Entry 4MRV (X-ray diffraction, 2.50 A resolution); this record covers chains A and B.

# Chain A (and B)
Name: ABC transporter related protein
Organism: Novosphingobium aromaticivorans
Notes: chain B of this document is another copy of the same molecule, construct and numbering; everything in this record applies to it too
UniProt: Q2G506 (Q2G506_NOVAD); residues 1-608 here = UniProt positions 1-608
Amino-acid sequence (614 residues; row label = number of the first residue in the row):
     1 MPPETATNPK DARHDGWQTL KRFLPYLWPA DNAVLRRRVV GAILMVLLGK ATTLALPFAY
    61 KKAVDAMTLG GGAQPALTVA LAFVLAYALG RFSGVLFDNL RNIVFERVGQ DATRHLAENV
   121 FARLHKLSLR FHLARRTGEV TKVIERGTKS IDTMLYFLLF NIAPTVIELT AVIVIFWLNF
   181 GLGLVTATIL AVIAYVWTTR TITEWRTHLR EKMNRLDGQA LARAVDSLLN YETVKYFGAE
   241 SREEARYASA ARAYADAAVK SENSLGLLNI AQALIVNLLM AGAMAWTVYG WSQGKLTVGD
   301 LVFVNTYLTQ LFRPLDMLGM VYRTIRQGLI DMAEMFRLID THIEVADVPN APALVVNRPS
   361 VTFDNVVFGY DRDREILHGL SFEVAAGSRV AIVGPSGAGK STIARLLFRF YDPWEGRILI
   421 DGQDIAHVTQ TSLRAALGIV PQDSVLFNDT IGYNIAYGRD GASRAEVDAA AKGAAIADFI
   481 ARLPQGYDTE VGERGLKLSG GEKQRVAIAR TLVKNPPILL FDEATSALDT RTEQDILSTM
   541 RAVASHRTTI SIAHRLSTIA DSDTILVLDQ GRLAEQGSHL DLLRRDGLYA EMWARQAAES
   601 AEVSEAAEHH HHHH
Unresolved in the structure: 1-7, 608-614 (chain B: 1-8, 607-614)
Modified / non-standard residues: Mse1 (selenomethionine); Mse45, Mse67, Mse154, Mse213, Mse280, Mse284, Mse317, Mse320, Mse332, Mse335, Mse540, Mse592 (selenomethionine; parent Met)
Construct notes: expression tag (609-614)
Ligand contacts: S-Mercury glutathione (HGD; mercury bis(L-gamma-glutamyl-3-sulfido-L-alanylglycine)): Tyr156, Leu265, Leu268, Asn269, Gln272, Leu315, Asp316, Mse317, Leu318, Gly319, Mse320
What the authors report for this chain:
  - mutagenesis - Y195F, Y195F/Q272A, N269A: increased catalytic activity
  - mutagenesis - Q272A: abolished catalytic activity

# Chain A / chain B interface
Contacting residue pairs - 198 pairs, chain A then chain B:
  Tyr60(A) - Mse284(B)
  Tyr60(A) - Val302(B)
  Tyr60(A) - Asn305(B)
  Mse67(A) - Trp291(B)
  Mse67(A) - Val298(B)  hydrophobic
  Mse67(A) - Leu301(B)  hydrophobic
  Thr68(A) - Thr68(B)
  Leu77(A) - Val288(B)  hydrophobic
  Leu77(A) - Tyr289(B)  hydrophobic
  Leu77(A) - Ser292(B)
  Ala80(A) - Val288(B)  hydrophobic
  Leu81(A) - Ala285(B)
  Leu81(A) - Val288(B)  hydrophobic
  Val84(A) - Mse284(B)  hydrophobic
  Val84(A) - Ala285(B)
  Val84(A) - Val288(B)  hydrophobic
  Leu85(A) - Ala281(B)  hydrophobic
  Tyr87(A) - Mse284(B)
  Tyr87(A) - Asn305(B)  hydrogen bond
  Ala88(A) - Asn277(B)
  Ala88(A) - Ala281(B)  hydrophobic
  Arg91(A) - Asn277(B)  hydrogen bond
  Arg91(A) - Mse280(B)
  Arg91(A) - Thr309(B)
  Phe92(A) - Ile270(B)
  Phe92(A) - Ala273(B)
  Phe92(A) - Leu274(B)
  Phe92(A) - Asn277(B)
  Val95(A) - Ala273(B)  hydrophobic
  Leu96(A) - Ile270(B)  hydrophobic
  Asn99(A) - Gly266(B)
  Asn99(A) - Asn269(B)  hydrogen bond
  Asn99(A) - Ile270(B)
  Ile103(A) - Asn263(B)
  Glu106(A) - Val259(B)
  Glu106(A) - Glu262(B)
  Arg107(A) - Asp256(B)  salt bridge
  Arg107(A) - Val259(B)
  Gln110(A) - Tyr254(B)
  Gln110(A) - Ala255(B)
  Gln110(A) - Ala258(B)
  Arg114(A) - Ala251(B)
  Arg114(A) - Arg252(B)
  Ala117(A) - Tyr247(B)
  Glu118(A) - Tyr247(B)
  Glu118(A) - Ala248(B)
  Phe121(A) - Ala224(B)
  Phe121(A) - Ser227(B)
  Phe121(A) - Leu228(B)  hydrophobic
  Phe121(A) - Glu243(B)
  Phe121(A) - Glu244(B)
  Phe121(A) - Tyr247(B)  hydrophobic
  Ala122(A) - Glu244(B)
  Leu124(A) - Leu228(B)  hydrophobic
  Leu124(A) - Tyr231(B)
  His125(A) - Ser227(B)  hydrogen bond
  His125(A) - Leu228(B)
  His125(A) - Tyr231(B)
  His125(A) - Lys235(B)  hydrogen bond (backbone-side chain)
  Leu127(A) - Tyr231(B)  hydrogen bond (backbone-side chain)
  Ser128(A) - Tyr231(B)
  Leu129(A) - Tyr231(B)  hydrophobic
  Leu133(A) - Leu228(B)
  Leu133(A) - Leu229(B)
  Arg135(A) - Leu229(B)
  Arg136(A) - Glu493(B)  salt bridge
  Thr137(A) - Val225(B)
  Thr137(A) - Leu229(B)
  Thr141(A) - Leu221(B)
  Thr141(A) - Val225(B)
  Lys142(A) - Glu145(B)  salt bridge
  Ile144(A) - Leu221(B)  hydrophobic
  Glu145(A) - Leu221(B)
  Leu221(A) - Thr141(B)
  Leu221(A) - Ile144(B)  hydrophobic
  Leu221(A) - Glu145(B)
  Ala224(A) - Phe121(B)
  Val225(A) - Thr137(B)
  Val225(A) - Thr141(B)
  Asp226(A) - Phe447(B)
  Asp226(A) - Asn448(B)  hydrogen bond (side chain-backbone)
  Ser227(A) - Phe121(B)
  Ser227(A) - His125(B)  hydrogen bond
  Leu228(A) - Leu124(B)  hydrophobic
  Leu228(A) - Leu133(B)
  Leu229(A) - Leu133(B)
  Leu229(A) - Arg135(B)
  Leu229(A) - Thr137(B)
  Asn230(A) - Val445(B)
  Asn230(A) - Phe447(B)
  Tyr231(A) - His125(B)
  Tyr231(A) - Leu127(B)  hydrogen bond (side chain-backbone)
  Tyr231(A) - Leu129(B)  hydrophobic
  Tyr231(A) - Leu133(B)  hydrophobic
  Glu232(A) - Leu129(B)
  Glu232(A) - Arg405(B)  salt bridge
  Thr233(A) - Val445(B)
  Thr233(A) - Phe447(B)
  Thr233(A) - Arg510(B)
  Val234(A) - Tyr457(B)
  Lys235(A) - His125(B)  hydrogen bond (side chain-backbone)
  Lys235(A) - Phe410(B)
  Lys235(A) - Arg434(B)
  Tyr236(A) - Phe408(B)
  Tyr236(A) - Phe410(B)  hydrophobic
  Tyr236(A) - Ile439(B)  hydrophobic
  Tyr236(A) - Lys514(B)  hydrogen bond (backbone-side chain)
  Phe237(A) - Tyr457(B)
  Phe237(A) - Gly458(B)
  Phe237(A) - Arg510(B)
  Ala239(A) - Tyr457(B)
  Arg242(A) - Tyr457(B)  hydrogen bond (side chain-backbone)
  Arg242(A) - Asp460(B)  salt bridge
  Glu243(A) - Phe121(B)
  Glu243(A) - Phe447(B)
  Glu243(A) - Tyr457(B)  hydrogen bond
  Glu244(A) - Phe121(B)
  Glu244(A) - Ala122(B)
  Arg246(A) - Asp449(B)  salt bridge
  Arg246(A) - Tyr453(B)  hydrogen bond
  Tyr247(A) - Ala117(B)
  Tyr247(A) - Glu118(B)
  Tyr247(A) - Phe121(B)  hydrophobic
  Ala248(A) - Glu118(B)
  Ala251(A) - Arg114(B)
  Arg252(A) - Arg114(B)
  Tyr254(A) - Gln110(B)
  Asp256(A) - Arg107(B)  salt bridge
  Ala258(A) - Gln110(B)
  Val259(A) - Arg107(B)
  Val259(A) - Gln110(B)
  Glu262(A) - Glu106(B)
  Asn263(A) - Ile103(B)
  Gly266(A) - Asn99(B)
  Asn269(A) - Asn99(B)  hydrogen bond
  Ile270(A) - Phe92(B)
  Ile270(A) - Leu96(B)  hydrophobic
  Ala273(A) - Phe92(B)
  Ala273(A) - Val95(B)  hydrophobic
  Leu274(A) - Phe92(B)
  Asn277(A) - Ala88(B)
  Asn277(A) - Arg91(B)  hydrogen bond
  Asn277(A) - Phe92(B)
  Ala281(A) - Leu85(B)  hydrophobic
  Ala281(A) - Ala88(B)  hydrophobic
  Mse284(A) - Tyr60(B)  hydrophobic
  Mse284(A) - Val84(B)  hydrophobic
  Mse284(A) - Tyr87(B)
  Ala285(A) - Leu81(B)  hydrophobic
  Val288(A) - Mse67(B)
  Val288(A) - Ala80(B)  hydrophobic
  Val288(A) - Leu81(B)  hydrophobic
  Tyr289(A) - Leu77(B)  hydrophobic
  Trp291(A) - Mse67(B)
  Ser292(A) - Leu77(B)
  Val298(A) - Mse67(B)  hydrophobic
  Leu301(A) - Tyr60(B)
  Leu301(A) - Mse67(B)
  Val302(A) - Tyr60(B)
  Val302(A) - Val302(B)  hydrophobic
  Asn305(A) - Tyr60(B)
  Asn305(A) - Tyr87(B)  hydrogen bond
  Thr309(A) - Arg91(B)
  Arg405(A) - Glu232(B)  salt bridge
  Phe408(A) - Tyr236(B)
  Phe410(A) - Lys235(B)
  Phe410(A) - Tyr236(B)  hydrophobic
  Arg434(A) - Lys235(B)
  Arg434(A) - Glu240(B)  salt bridge
  Ile439(A) - Tyr236(B)  hydrophobic
  Val445(A) - Asn230(B)
  Leu446(A) - Asn230(B)
  Phe447(A) - Asp226(B)
  Phe447(A) - Asn230(B)
  Phe447(A) - Glu243(B)
  Asn448(A) - Asp226(B)  hydrogen bond (backbone-side chain)
  Asp449(A) - Arg246(B)  salt bridge
  Tyr453(A) - Arg246(B)  hydrogen bond
  Tyr457(A) - Val234(B)
  Tyr457(A) - Phe237(B)  hydrophobic
  Tyr457(A) - Ala239(B)
  Tyr457(A) - Arg242(B)  hydrogen bond (backbone-side chain)
  Tyr457(A) - Glu243(B)  hydrogen bond
  Gly458(A) - Phe237(B)
  Asp460(A) - Arg242(B)  salt bridge
  Glu493(A) - Arg136(B)
  Arg494(A) - Arg136(B)
  Arg494(A) - Ala222(B)
  Arg510(A) - Thr233(B)
  Arg510(A) - Phe237(B)
  Lys514(A) - Tyr236(B)  hydrogen bond (side chain-backbone)
  Lys514(A) - Phe237(B)
  Thr530(A) - Val603(B)
  Arg531(A) - Glu602(B)  salt bridge
  Arg531(A) - Val603(B)
  Gln534(A) - Ala606(B)
  Val603(A) - Arg531(B)
  Ser604(A) - Ser604(B)  hydrogen bond
Interface residues without a listed pair, chain A (119 interface residues in all): Ala134, Val140, Asp152, Glu240, Ala255, Leu265, Mse280, Leu437, Pro441, Arg459, Ala607
Interface residues without a listed pair, chain B (123 interface residues in all): Gly72, Ala73, Ala76, Ser128, Val140, Lys142, Asp152, Leu265, Val276, Leu437, Pro441, Arg459, Thr511, Glu599, Ser600

# Overview
Chain A and chain B form an interface of 119 and 123 residues respectively; the contacts include 23 hydrogen
bonds and 12 salt bridges. Polar pairs include Arg107(A)-Asp256(B), Arg136(A)-Glu493(B) and
Lys142(A)-Glu145(B). Chain A binds S-Mercury glutathione. The paper reports that Y195F, Y195F/Q272A and N269A
of chain A increase catalytic activity; Q272A of chain A abolishes catalytic activity.
Both chains are ABC transporter related protein (Novosphingobium aromaticivorans). Entry 4MRV (Structure of a
bacterial Atm1-family ABC transporter) was determined by X-ray diffraction together with 4MRN, 4MRP, 4MRR and
4MRS from the same study.
